Entry 9CAG (electron microscopy, 3.33 A resolution); this record covers chains A and B of the 3 polymer chains in the assembly.

== Chain A ==
Name: DNA topoisomerase 3-beta-1
From: Homo sapiens
Notes: EC 5.6.2.1
Reference sequence: O95985 (TOP3B_HUMAN); residues 1-611 here = UniProt positions 1-611
Sequence (612 residues; row label = number of the first residue in the row; numbering starts at 0):
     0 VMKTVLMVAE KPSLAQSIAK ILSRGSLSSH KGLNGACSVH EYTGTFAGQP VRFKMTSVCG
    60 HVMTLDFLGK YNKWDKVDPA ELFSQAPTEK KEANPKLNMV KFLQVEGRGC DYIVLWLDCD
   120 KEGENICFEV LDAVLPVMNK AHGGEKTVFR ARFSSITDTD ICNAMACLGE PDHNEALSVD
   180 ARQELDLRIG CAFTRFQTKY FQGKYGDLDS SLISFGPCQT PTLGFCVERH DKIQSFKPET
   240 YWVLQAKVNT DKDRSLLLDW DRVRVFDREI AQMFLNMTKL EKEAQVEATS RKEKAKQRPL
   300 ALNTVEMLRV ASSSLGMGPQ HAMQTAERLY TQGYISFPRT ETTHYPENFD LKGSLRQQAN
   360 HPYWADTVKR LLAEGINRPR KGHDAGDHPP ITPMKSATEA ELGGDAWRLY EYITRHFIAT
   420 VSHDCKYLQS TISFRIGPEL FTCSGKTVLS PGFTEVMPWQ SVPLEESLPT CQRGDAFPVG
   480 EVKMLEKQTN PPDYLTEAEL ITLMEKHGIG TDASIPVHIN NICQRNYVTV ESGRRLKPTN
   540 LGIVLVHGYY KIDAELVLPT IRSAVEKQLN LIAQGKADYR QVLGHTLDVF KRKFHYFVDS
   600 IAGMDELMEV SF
Construct notes: expression tag (0); engineered mutation Phe336 (Tyr in O95985)
Bound ions: Mn2+ site 1: Glu9, Asp117 (shared with 2 residues of chain E); Mn2+ site 2: Glu340, Asp511
What the authors report for this chain:
  - mutagenesis - Y336F: abolished catalytic activity

== Chain B ==
Name: Tudor domain-containing protein 3
From: Homo sapiens
Notes: fragment: DUF-OB fold
Reference sequence: Q9H7E2 (TDRD3_HUMAN), isoform Q9H7E2-3; residues 1-161 here = UniProt positions 1-161
Sequence (161 residues; numbered 1 to 161; the number before each row is that of its first residue):
     1 MAQVAGAALS QAGWYLSDEG IEACTSSPDK VNVNDIILIA LNTDLRTIGK KFLPSDINSG
    61 KVEKLEGPCV LQIQKIRNVA APKDNEESQA APRMLRLQMT DGHISCTAVE FSYMSKISLN
   121 TPPGTKVKLS GIVDIKNGFL LLNDSNTTVL GGEVEHLIEK W

== Chain A / chain B interface ==
Pairs across the interface (27):
  Glu238(A) with Pro82(B); Lys83(B), hydrogen bond (side chain-backbone)
  Asp260(A) with Pro92(B)
  Arg261(A) with Pro92(B); Phe111(B), hydrogen bond (side chain-backbone)
  Val262(A) with Ala90(B); Ala91(B)
  Arg263(A) with Val79(B); Ala80(B); Pro82(B); Ala90(B)
  Val264(A) with Val79(B); Met94(B), hydrophobic
  Phe265(A) with Val79(B), hydrogen bond (backbone-backbone); Ala81(B); Pro82(B)
  Asp266(A) with Val79(B); Arg96(B), salt bridge
  Glu268(A) with Phe139(B)
  Ile269(A) with Met94(B), hydrophobic; Val109(B), hydrophobic; Phe139(B), hydrophobic
  Met272(A) with Lys136(B); Asn137(B)
  Phe273(A) with Met94(B), hydrophobic; Phe111(B), hydrophobic
  Met276(A) with Lys136(B)
Also at the interface, not in a pair above, chain A (15 interface residues in all): Phe235, Asn275
Also at the interface, not in a pair above, chain B (18 interface residues in all): Arg77, Asp84, Leu141

== In short ==
15 residues of chain A face 18 of chain B across their interface; the contacts include 3 hydrogen bonds and 1
salt bridge. Polar contacts include Asp266(A)-Arg96(B), Glu238(A)-Lys83(B) and Arg261(A)-Phe111(B). Glu9(A)
and Asp117(A) form the Mn2+ site 1. Glu340(A) and Asp511(A) form the Mn2+ site 2. The paper reports that Y336F
of chain A abolishes catalytic activity.
Here chain A is DNA topoisomerase 3-beta-1 and chain B is Tudor domain-containing protein 3, both from Homo
sapiens. Entry 9CAG (Human TOP3B-TDRD3 core complex in RNA pre-cleavage state) was determined by electron
microscopy, deposited together with 9C9W, 9C9Y, 9CA0, 9CA1, 9CA4, 9CAH and 3 further entries.
